PDB entry 6ZY2 | electron microscopy, 3.60 A resolution | chains A and D of the 12 polymer chains in the assembly

Chain A (and D):
Molecule: YrbD protein
Organism: Escherichia coli B185
Notes: chain D of this document is another copy of the same molecule, construct and numbering; everything in this record applies to it too
UniProtKB: D6IEA5 (D6IEA5_ECOLX); numbering as in UniProt (aligned over 1-183)
Sequence (183 residues; row label = number of the first residue in the row):
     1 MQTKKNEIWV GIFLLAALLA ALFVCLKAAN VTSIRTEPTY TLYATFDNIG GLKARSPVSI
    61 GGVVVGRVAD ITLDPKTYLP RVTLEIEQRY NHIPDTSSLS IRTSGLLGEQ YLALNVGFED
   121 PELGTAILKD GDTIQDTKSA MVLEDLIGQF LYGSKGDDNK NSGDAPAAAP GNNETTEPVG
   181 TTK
Disordered / not traced: 122-124, 153-183 (chain D: 117-124, 153-183)
What the authors report for this chain:
  - self-association interface (contacts with another copy of this molecule): Leu143 to Gly153
  - mutagenesis - L143E, I147E, Y152E: decreased growth in response to chlorpromazine
  - mutagenesis - I147E: decreased stability in response to SDS
  - mutagenesis - F150E: unchanged growth in response to cellular survivability

Chain A / chain D interface:
Contacting residue pairs (27):
  Gly61(A) - Asp47(D)
  Gly61(A) - Asn48(D)
  Gly61(A) - Ile49(D)
  Gly61(A) - Pro80(D)
  Gly62(A) - Ile49(D)
  Val63(A) - Leu73(D)  hydrophobic
  Arg89(A) - Leu73(D)
  Tyr90(A) - Tyr78(D)  hydrogen bond (backbone-side chain)
  Asn91(A) - Tyr78(D)  hydrogen bond (backbone-side chain)
  His92(A) - Tyr78(D)
  Ile101(A) - Glu144(D)
  Arg102(A) - Val142(D)
  Arg102(A) - Glu144(D)
  Thr103(A) - Glu144(D)  hydrogen bond (backbone-side chain)
  Ser104(A) - Leu107(D)
  Ser104(A) - Gly108(D)
  Gly105(A) - Gly108(D)
  Gly105(A) - Leu143(D)
  Leu106(A) - Leu106(D)
  Leu107(A) - Leu106(D)  hydrogen bond (backbone-backbone)
  Gly108(A) - Leu107(D)
  Met141(A) - Glu144(D)
  Leu146(A) - Ile147(D)  hydrophobic
  Gln149(A) - Leu151(D)
  Gln149(A) - Tyr152(D)
  Phe150(A) - Phe150(D)  hydrophobic
  Phe150(A) - Leu151(D)  hydrophobic
Interface residues without a listed pair, chain D (20 interface residues in all): Gly50, Gly51, Ile71, Pro75

Overview:
Chain A and chain D form an interface of 19 and 20 residues respectively, with 4 hydrogen bonds. Polar
contacts include Tyr90(A)-Tyr78(D), Asn91(A)-Tyr78(D) and Thr103(A)-Glu144(D). From the paper: L143E, I147E
and Y152E of chain A reduce growth in response to chlorpromazine; a self-association interface involving
Leu143(A).
Both chains are YrbD protein (Escherichia coli B185). Entry 6ZY2 (Cryo-EM structure of apo MlaFEDB) was
determined by electron microscopy (same publication as 6ZY3, 6ZY4 and 6ZY9).
